PDB entry 8VIR | X-ray diffraction, 1.90 A resolution | chain A

Chain A:
Molecule: Fatty acid kinase A
Organism: Staphylococcus aureus subsp. aureus NCTC 8325
Notes: fragment: N-terminal domain (M1-A212)
Reference sequence: Q2FZ58 (Y1193_STAA8); residues 1-212 here = UniProt positions 1-212
Chain sequence (232 residues; row label = number of the first residue in the row; numbers below 1 keep their minus sign (Met-19 is residue -19)):
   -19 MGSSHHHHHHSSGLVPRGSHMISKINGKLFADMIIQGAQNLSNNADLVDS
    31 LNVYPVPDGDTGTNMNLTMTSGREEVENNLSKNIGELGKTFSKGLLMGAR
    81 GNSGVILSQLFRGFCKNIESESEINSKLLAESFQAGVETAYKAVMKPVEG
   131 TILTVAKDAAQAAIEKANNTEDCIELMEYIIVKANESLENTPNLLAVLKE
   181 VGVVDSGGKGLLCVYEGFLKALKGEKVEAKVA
Disordered / not traced: -19 to -1, 211-212
Construct notes: expression tag (-19 to 0)
What the authors report for this chain:
  - contacts within the chain: Asp38-Arg80 (hydrogen bond), Asn44-Arg80 (hydrogen bond)
  - mutagenesis - D38A/D40A: abolished catalytic activity

In short:
The paper reports that D38A/D40A abolish catalytic activity; contacts within the chain involving Asp38, Arg80
and Asn44.
Chain A is Fatty acid kinase A (Staphylococcus aureus subsp. aureus NCTC 8325); the structure, Crystal
structure of the N-terminal domain of fatty acid kinase A (FakA) from Staphylococcus aureus (Apo), was
determined by X-ray diffraction, deposited together with 8VIP, 8VIQ and 8VIT.
